PDB entry 4DXE | X-ray diffraction, 2.51 A resolution | chains A and B of the 6 polymer chains in the assembly

Chain A (and B):
Name: acyl-carrier-protein synthase
From: Staphylococcus aureus
Notes: EC 2.7.8.7; chain B of this document is another copy of the same molecule, construct and numbering; everything in this record applies to it too
UniProt: Q5HED0 (ACPS_STAAC); residue numbers follow UniProt; this construct covers 1-119
Chain sequence (143 residues; row label = number of the first residue in the row; numbers below 1 keep their minus sign (Met-23 is residue -23)):
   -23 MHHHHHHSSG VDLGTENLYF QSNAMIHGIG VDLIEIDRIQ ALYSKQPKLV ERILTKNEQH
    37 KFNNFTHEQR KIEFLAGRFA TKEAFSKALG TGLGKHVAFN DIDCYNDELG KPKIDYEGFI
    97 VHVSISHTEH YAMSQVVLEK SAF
Disordered / not traced: -23 to -2, 67-72, 118-119 (chain B: -23 to -1, 69-72, 84-86, 118-119)
Construct notes: expression tag (-23 to 0)
Ligand contacts: malonate ion (MLI): Lys37, Arg46, Phe50, Arg54, Asn82, Pro88, Ile101, His103
UniProt features mapped onto this chain:
  - binding site (Mg(2+)): Asp8, Glu59

Interface between chain A and chain B:
Pairs across the interface (36; chain A residue first):
  Met1(A) with Met1(B), hydrophobic; Ile2(B), hydrophobic
  Leu85(A) with His3(B); Leu65(B); Gly66(B); Thr67(B), hydrogen bond (backbone-side chain)
  Lys87(A) with His3(B), hydrogen bond (side chain-backbone); Gly4(B); Lys63(B); Ala64(B); Gly66(B)
  His98(A) with Ile2(B), hydrogen bond (side chain-backbone); His3(B); Ile5(B)
  Ser100(A) with Ile5(B); Gly6(B); Val7(B), hydrogen bond (side chain-backbone); Lys63(B)
  Ile101(A) with Lys63(B), hydrogen bond (backbone-side chain)
  Ser102(A) with Val7(B); Asp8(B), hydrogen bond; Leu9(B), hydrogen bond (side chain-backbone); Lys63(B)
  His103(A) with Leu9(B)
  Thr104(A) with Leu9(B)
  Tyr107(A) with Tyr107(B)
  Met109(A) with Val7(B), hydrophobic; Met109(B), hydrophobic
  Gln111(A) with Ile5(B); Gly6(B), hydrogen bond (side chain-backbone); Val7(B); Gln111(B)
  Val113(A) with Ile5(B), hydrophobic
  Glu115(A) with Ala0(B); Met1(B), hydrogen bond (side chain-backbone); Ile2(B), hydrogen bond (side chain-backbone)
Also at the interface, not in a pair above, chain A (21 interface residues in all): Ile2, Leu9, Ile96, Val99, Glu105, His106, Val112
Also at the interface, not in a pair above, chain B (20 interface residues in all): Glu11, Val112

Overview:
21 residues of chain A face 20 of chain B across their interface, with 10 hydrogen bonds. Polar pairs include
Leu85(A)-Thr67(B), Lys87(A)-His3(B) and His98(A)-Ile2(B). Bound to chain A: malonate ion. From UniProt:
Mg2+-binding residues Asp8(A) and Glu59(A) on chain A.
Both chains are acyl-carrier-protein synthase (Staphylococcus aureus). Entry 4DXE (2.52 Angstrom resolution
crystal structure of the acyl-carrier-protein synthase (AcpS)-acyl carrier protein (ACP) protein-protein
complex from ...) was determined by X-ray diffraction.
